7DT5 - chains A and B; structure by X-ray diffraction, 1.25 A resolution.

Chain A (and B):
Name: Transthyretin
Source organism: Homo sapiens
Notes: chain B of this document is another copy of the same molecule, construct and numbering; everything in this record applies to it too
UniProtKB: P02766 (TTHY_HUMAN); residues -19 to 127 here correspond to UniProt positions 1-147 (UniProt number = residue number + 20)
Sequence (159 residues; row label = number of the first residue in the row; numbers below 1 keep their minus sign (Met-31 is residue -31)):
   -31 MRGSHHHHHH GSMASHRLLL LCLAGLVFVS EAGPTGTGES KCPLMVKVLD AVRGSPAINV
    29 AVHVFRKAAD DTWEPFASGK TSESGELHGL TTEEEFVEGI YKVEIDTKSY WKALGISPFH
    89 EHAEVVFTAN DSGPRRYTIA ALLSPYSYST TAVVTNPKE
Unresolved in the structure: -31 to 9, 125-127
Construct notes: expression tag (-31 to -20)
Ion coordination: Ca2+: Glu66, Asp99
Small-molecule neighbours: HH9 (4-chloranyl-9-oxidanylidene-xanthene-2-carboxylic acid): Met13, Lys15, Leu17, Thr106, Ala108, Leu110, Thr119, Ala120, Val121
Curated features (UniProtKB/Swiss-Prot):
  - binding site (L-thyroxine): Lys15, Glu54, Ser117
  - modified residue: Cys10 (Sulfocysteine), Glu42 (4-carboxyglutamate), Ser52 (Phosphoserine)
  - glycosylation: Asn98 (N-linked (GlcNAc...) asparagine)

Interface between chain A and chain B:
Pairs across the interface (41; chain A residue first):
  Lys76(A) - Thr96(B)
  Phe87(A) - Phe95(B)  hydrophobic
  Phe87(A) - Thr96(B)
  Phe87(A) - Tyr105(B)  hydrophobic
  Phe87(A) - Ile107(B)  hydrophobic
  Phe87(A) - Ala120(B)  hydrophobic
  Phe87(A) - Val122(B)  hydrophobic
  His88(A) - Val93(B)
  His88(A) - Val94(B)
  Glu89(A) - Val94(B)  hydrogen bond (backbone-backbone)
  Glu89(A) - Thr96(B)  hydrogen bond
  His90(A) - Val94(B)
  Glu92(A) - Glu92(B)
  Glu92(A) - Val94(B)
  Glu92(A) - Tyr116(B)  hydrogen bond (backbone-side chain)
  Val93(A) - His88(B)
  Val94(A) - His88(B)
  Val94(A) - Glu89(B)  hydrogen bond (backbone-backbone)
  Val94(A) - His90(B)
  Phe95(A) - Phe87(B)  hydrophobic
  Thr96(A) - Glu89(B)  hydrogen bond
  Tyr105(A) - Phe87(B)  hydrophobic
  Ile107(A) - Phe87(B)  hydrophobic
  Tyr114(A) - Thr119(B)
  Tyr114(A) - Ala120(B)  hydrogen bond (backbone-backbone)
  Ser115(A) - Thr118(B)  hydrogen bond (side chain-backbone)
  Ser115(A) - Thr119(B)  hydrogen bond
  Tyr116(A) - Glu92(B)  hydrogen bond (side chain-backbone)
  Tyr116(A) - Ser117(B)
  Tyr116(A) - Thr118(B)  hydrogen bond (backbone-backbone)
  Ser117(A) - Tyr116(B)
  Ser117(A) - Ser117(B)
  Thr118(A) - His88(B)
  Thr118(A) - Ser115(B)  hydrogen bond (backbone-side chain)
  Thr118(A) - Tyr116(B)  hydrogen bond (backbone-backbone)
  Thr119(A) - Tyr114(B)
  Thr119(A) - Ser115(B)  hydrogen bond
  Ala120(A) - Phe87(B)  hydrophobic
  Ala120(A) - Tyr114(B)  hydrogen bond (backbone-backbone)
  Val122(A) - Phe87(B)  hydrophobic
  Val122(A) - Tyr114(B)  hydrophobic
Also at the interface, not in a pair above, chain A (21 interface residues in all): Ile68
Also at the interface, not in a pair above, chain B (22 interface residues in all): Ile68, Lys70, Lys76

Summary:
21 residues of chain A face 22 of chain B across their interface; the contacts include 14 hydrogen bonds.
Polar contacts include Glu89(A)-Thr96(B), Glu92(A)-Tyr116(B) and Ser115(A)-Thr118(B). Chain A binds compound
HH9. UniProt lists 3 L-thyroxine-binding residues on chain A.
Chain A and chain B are both Transthyretin (Homo sapiens); the structure, Crystal structure of human
transthyretin in complex with 4-chloro-9-oxo-9H-xanthene-2-carboxylic acid, was determined by X-ray
diffraction together with 7DT3, 7DT6, 7DT8, 7EJQ and 7EJR from the same study.
